Entry 9D3S (electron microscopy, 3.10 A resolution); this record covers chains E and I of the 10 polymer chains in the assembly.

Chain E:
Molecule: Histone H3.2
Source organism: Homo sapiens
UniProtKB: Q71DI3 (H32_HUMAN); residues 37-135 here correspond to UniProt positions 38-136 (UniProt number = residue number + 1)
Chain sequence (99 residues; row label = number of the first residue in the row):
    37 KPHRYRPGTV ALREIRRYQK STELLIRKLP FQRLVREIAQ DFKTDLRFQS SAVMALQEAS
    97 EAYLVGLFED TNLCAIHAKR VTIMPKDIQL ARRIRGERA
UniProt features mapped onto this chain:
  - modified residue: Lys37 (N6-methyllysine), Tyr41 (Phosphotyrosine), Lys56 (N6,N6,N6-trimethyllysine), Ser57 (Phosphoserine), Lys64 (N6-(2-hydroxyisobutyryl)lysine), Lys79 (N6,N6,N6-trimethyllysine), Thr80 (Phosphothreonine), Ser86 (Phosphoserine), Thr107 (Phosphothreonine), Lys115 (N6-acetyllysine), Lys122 (N6-(2-hydroxyisobutyryl)lysine)
  - lipidation: Cys110 (S-palmitoyl cysteine)

Chain I:
Molecule: 5S rDNA (noncoding strand)
Source organism: Xenopus borealis
Sequence (123 nucleotides; each row starts with the number of its first residue; numbers below 1 keep their minus sign (DC-72 is residue -72)):
   -72 CTTGTTTTCC TGCCTGGGGG AAAAGACCCT GGCATGGGGA GGAGCTGGGC CCCCCCCAGA
   -12 AGGCAGCACA AGGGGAGGAA AAGTCAGCCT TGTGCTCGCC TACGGCCATA CCACCCTGAA
    48 AGT

How chain E and chain I interact:
Residue-residue contacts (24):
  His39(E) - DT-67(I)  phosphate contact
  Arg40(E) - DA8(I)  base contact
  Arg40(E) - DA9(I)  base contact
  Arg40(E) - DG10(I)  sugar contact
  Tyr41(E) - DT-67(I)  base contact
  Tyr41(E) - DA9(I)  sugar contact
  Tyr41(E) - DG10(I)  phosphate contact
  Pro43(E) - DA8(I)  sugar contact
  Pro43(E) - DA9(I)  sugar contact
  Gly44(E) - DA8(I)  phosphate contact
  Gly44(E) - DA9(I)  hydrogen bond to the phosphate
  Thr45(E) - DA9(I)  phosphate contact
  Val46(E) - DA9(I)  hydrogen bond to the phosphate
  Val46(E) - DG10(I)  phosphate contact
  Ala47(E) - DA9(I)  hydrogen bond to the phosphate
  Arg49(E) - DT-66(I)  phosphate contact
  Arg63(E) - DT17(I)  phosphate contact
  Arg63(E) - DT18(I)  salt bridge to the phosphate
  Lys64(E) - DT18(I)  phosphate contact
  Leu65(E) - DT17(I)  sugar contact
  Leu65(E) - DT18(I)  hydrogen bond to the phosphate
  Pro66(E) - DT17(I)  sugar contact
  Arg69(E) - DT17(I)  salt bridge to the phosphate
  Arg83(E) - DC27(I)  sugar contact
Also at the interface, not in a pair above, chain E (18 interface residues in all): Arg42, Glu50, Arg53
Also at the interface, not in a pair above, chain I (10 interface residues in all): DT-68, DT-65

In short:
Chain E and chain I form an interface of 18 and 10 residues respectively; the contacts include 4 hydrogen
bonds and 2 salt bridges. Polar contacts include Gly44(E)-DA9(I), Val46(E)-DA9(I) and Ala47(E)-DA9(I).
Chain E is Histone H3.2 (Homo sapiens) and chain I is 5S rDNA (noncoding strand) (Xenopus borealis); the
structure, 147-bp 5S rDNA nucleosome - open I (open on the downstream side), was determined by electron
microscopy together with 9D3K, 9D3L, 9D3N, 9D3O, 9D3Q, 9D3R and 9D3T from the same study.
